Entry 7MPC (X-ray diffraction, 1.75 A resolution); this record covers chain A.

Chain A:
Molecule: SsoPTP
From: Saccharolobus solfataricus
Reference sequence: Q97VZ7 (Q97VZ7_SACS2); numbering as in UniProt (aligned over 1-161)
Chain sequence (161 residues; numbered 1 to 161; the number before each row is that of its first residue):
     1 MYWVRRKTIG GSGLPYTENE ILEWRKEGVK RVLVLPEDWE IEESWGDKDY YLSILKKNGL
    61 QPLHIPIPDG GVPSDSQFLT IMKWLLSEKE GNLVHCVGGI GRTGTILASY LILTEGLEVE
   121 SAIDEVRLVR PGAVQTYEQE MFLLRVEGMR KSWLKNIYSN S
Not modelled in the structure: 161
Residues lining bound ligands: vanadate (VO4): Asp69, Cys96, Val97, Gly98, Gly99, Ile100, Gly101, Arg102, Gln135

Overview:
Bound to chain A: vanadate.
Chain A is SsoPTP (Saccharolobus solfataricus); the structure, Structure of SsoPTP bound to vanadate, was
determined by X-ray diffraction together with 7MPD from the same study.
